PDB entry 2X1S | X-ray diffraction, 1.93 A resolution | chain A

# Chain A
Molecule: Triosephosphate isomerase, glycosomal
From: Trypanosoma brucei brucei
Notes: EC 5.3.1.1
UniProtKB: P04789 (TPIS_TRYBB); numbering as in UniProt; present here: 2-13, 15-72, 80-234, 238-250
Chain sequence (238 residues; row label = number of the first residue in the row; note: 11 numbers in that range are skipped by the numbering (no residue carries them; nothing is unmodelled there)):
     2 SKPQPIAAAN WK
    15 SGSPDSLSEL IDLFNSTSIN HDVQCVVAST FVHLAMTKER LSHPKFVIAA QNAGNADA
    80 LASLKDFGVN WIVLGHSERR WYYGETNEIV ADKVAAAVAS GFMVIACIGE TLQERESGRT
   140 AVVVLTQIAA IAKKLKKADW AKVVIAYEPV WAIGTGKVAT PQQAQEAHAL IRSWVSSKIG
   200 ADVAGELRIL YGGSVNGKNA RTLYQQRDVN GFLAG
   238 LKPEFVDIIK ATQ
Unresolved in the structure: 12-13, 15-19
Construct notes: engineered mutation Ser15 (Asn in P04789), Pro18 (Gln in P04789), Asp19 (Gln in P04789), Gly68 (Ile in P04789), Asn69 (Ala in P04789), Ala70 (Lys in P04789), Asp71 (Ser in P04789), Ala72 (Gly in P04789), Ala81 (Pro in P04789), Ser82 (Ile in P04789), Trp100 (Ala in P04789), Ala233 (Val in P04789)
Ligand contacts: 3-sulfopropanoic acid (X1S): Asn11, His95, Glu167, Ala171, Ile172, Gly173, Gly212, Ser213, Val214, Leu232, Ala233, Gly234, Lys239
Curated features (UniProtKB/Swiss-Prot):
  - binding site (substrate): Asn11, Lys13
  - active site: His95 (Electrophile), Glu167 (Proton acceptor)

# Summary
Ligands of chain A: 3-sulfopropanoic acid. Curated annotation (UniProt) lists substrate-binding residues Asn11
and Lys13 and active-site residues His95 and Glu167.
Chain A is Triosephosphate isomerase, glycosomal (Trypanosoma brucei brucei); the structure, Crystallographic
binding studies with an engineered monomeric variant of triosephosphate isomerase, was determined by X-ray
diffraction, deposited together with 2X1R, 2X1T, 2X1U, 2X2G and 2X16.
